Entry 5GVE (X-ray diffraction, 3.61 A resolution); this record covers chains A and B.

Chain A:
Name: DNA topoisomerase 3-beta-1
Organism: Homo sapiens
Notes: EC 5.99.1.2
UniProt: O95985 (TOP3B_HUMAN); residues 1-612 here = UniProt positions 1-612
Amino-acid sequence (613 residues; numbered 0 to 612; the number before each row is that of its first residue; numbering starts at 0):
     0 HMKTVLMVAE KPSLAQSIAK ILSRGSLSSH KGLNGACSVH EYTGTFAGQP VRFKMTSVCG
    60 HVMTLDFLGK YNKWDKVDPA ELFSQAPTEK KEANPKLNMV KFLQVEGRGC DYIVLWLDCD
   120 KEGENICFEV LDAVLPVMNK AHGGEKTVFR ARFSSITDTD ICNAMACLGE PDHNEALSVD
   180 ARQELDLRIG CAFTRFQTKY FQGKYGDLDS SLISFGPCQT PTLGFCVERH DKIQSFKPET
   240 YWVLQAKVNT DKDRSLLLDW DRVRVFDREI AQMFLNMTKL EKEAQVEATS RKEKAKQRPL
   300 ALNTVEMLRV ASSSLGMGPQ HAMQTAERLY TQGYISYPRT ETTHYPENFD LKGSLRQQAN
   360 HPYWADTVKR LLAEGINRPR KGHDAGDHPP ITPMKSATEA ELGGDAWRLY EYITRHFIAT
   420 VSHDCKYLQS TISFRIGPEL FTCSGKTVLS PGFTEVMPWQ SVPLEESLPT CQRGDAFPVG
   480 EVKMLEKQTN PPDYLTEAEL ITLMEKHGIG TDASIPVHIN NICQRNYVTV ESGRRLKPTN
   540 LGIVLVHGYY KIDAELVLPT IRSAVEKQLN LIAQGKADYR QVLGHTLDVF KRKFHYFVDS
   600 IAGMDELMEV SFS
Not modelled in the structure: 209, 612
Sequence notes: expression tag (0)
Curated features (UniProtKB/Swiss-Prot):
  - active site: Tyr336 (O-(5'-phospho-DNA)-tyrosine intermediate)
Bound ions: Mg2+ near Glu9 (its only coordinating residue here)
What the authors report for this chain:
  - mutagenesis - D266A: unchanged binding to Tudor domain-containing protein 3 (chain B)
  - disease-associated variants - R472Q: unchanged binding to Tudor domain-containing protein 3 (chain B)

Chain B:
Name: Tudor domain-containing protein 3
Organism: Homo sapiens
UniProt: Q9H7E2 (TDRD3_HUMAN), isoform Q9H7E2-3; residue numbers follow UniProt; this construct covers 1-161
Amino-acid sequence (165 residues; row label = number of the first residue in the row; numbers below 1 keep their minus sign (Gly-3 is residue -3)):
    -3 GPGHMAQVAG AALSQAGWYL SDEGIEACTS SPDKVNVNDI ILIALNTDLR TIGKKFLPSD
    57 INSGKVEKLE GPCVLQIQKI RNVAAPKDNE ESQAAPRMLR LQMTDGHISC TAVEFSYMSK
   117 ISLNTPPGTK VKLSGIVDIK NGFLLLNDSN TTVLGGEVEH LIEKW
Sequence notes: expression tag (-3 to 0)
What the authors report for this chain:
  - mutagenesis - A80S/A81Q/A90K/A91P/P92S, R96A: unchanged binding to DNA topoisomerase 3-beta-1 (chain A)
  - mutagenesis - R96M/V109M/F139V: decreased binding to DNA topoisomerase 3-beta-1 (chain A)
  - specificity-determining residues: Arg96, Val109, Phe139

Interface between chain A and chain B:
Residue-residue contacts - 31 pairs, chain A then chain B:
  Glu238(A) with Pro82(B); Lys83(B), hydrogen bond (side chain-backbone)
  Asp260(A) with Pro92(B)
  Arg261(A) with Pro92(B); Phe111(B), hydrogen bond (side chain-backbone)
  Arg263(A) with Ala80(B), hydrogen bond (side chain-backbone); Ala81(B); Pro82(B); Ala90(B), hydrogen bond (side chain-backbone); Ala91(B)
  Val264(A) with Val79(B); Met94(B), hydrophobic
  Phe265(A) with Val79(B), hydrogen bond (backbone-backbone); Ala80(B); Ala81(B); Pro82(B)
  Asp266(A) with Arg96(B), salt bridge
  Glu268(A) with Phe139(B)
  Ile269(A) with Val79(B), hydrophobic; Met94(B), hydrophobic; Arg96(B); Val109(B), hydrophobic; Phe139(B), hydrophobic
  Met272(A) with Lys136(B); Asn137(B); Leu141(B), hydrophobic
  Phe273(A) with Met94(B), hydrophobic; Phe111(B), hydrophobic
  Asn275(A) with Lys136(B), hydrogen bond
  Pro437(A) with Phe111(B), hydrophobic
  Glu438(A) with Phe111(B)
Also at the interface, not in a pair above, chain A (18 interface residues in all): Phe235, Lys236, Gln271, Met276
Also at the interface, not in a pair above, chain B (17 interface residues in all): Asp84
The authors on this interface:
  - residue pairs: Phe265(A)-Pro82(B), Phe265(A)-Val79(B) (backbone contact), Asp266(A)-Arg96(B) (hydrogen bond)
  - interface residues, chain A: Val264(A), Phe265(A), Ile269(A), Met272(A), Phe273(A), Met276(A), Pro437(A)
  - interface residues, chain B: Val79(B), Ala80(B), Ala81(B), Pro82(B), Ala90(B), Ala91(B), Pro92(B), Met94(B), Val109(B), Phe111(B), Phe139(B), Leu141(B)
  - hot spots on chain B (mutagenesis) - P92S/M94S, M94S, V109S, F139S/L141S: abolished binding to DNA topoisomerase 3-beta-1 (chain A)
  - hot spots on chain B (mutagenesis) - V79S/P82S, P92S: decreased binding to DNA topoisomerase 3-beta-1 (chain A)

Overview:
The interface between chain A and chain B involves 18 residues on one side and 17 on the other, with 6
hydrogen bonds and 1 salt bridge. Polar pairs include Asp266(A)-Arg96(B), Glu238(A)-Lys83(B) and
Arg261(A)-Phe111(B). The paper describes a contact between Phe265(A) and Pro82(B); a backbone contact between
Phe265(A) and Val79(B); a hydrogen bond between Asp266(A) and Arg96(B). From the paper: P92S/M94S, M94S and
V109S of chain B, among others, abolish binding to DNA topoisomerase 3-beta-1 (chain A); interface residues
Val264(A), Phe265(A) and Val79(B) among others; 11 substitutions were tested in all.
Chain A is DNA topoisomerase 3-beta-1 and chain B is Tudor domain-containing protein 3, both from Homo
sapiens; the structure, Human TOP3B-TDRD3 complex, was determined by X-ray diffraction, deposited together
with 5GVC and 5GVD.
